PDB entry 6Q73 | X-ray diffraction, 2.21 A resolution | chain A

== Chain A ==
Name: Phosphatidylinositol 4,5-bisphosphate 3-kinase catalytic subunit delta isoform
From: Mus musculus
Notes: EC 2.7.1.153
Reference sequence: O35904 (PK3CD_MOUSE); the construct has insertions or renumbered stretches relative to UniProt, so the offset changes along the chain: 106-507 = UniProt 106-507; 509-1044 = UniProt 508-1043
Chain sequence (940 residues; row label = number of the first residue in the row):
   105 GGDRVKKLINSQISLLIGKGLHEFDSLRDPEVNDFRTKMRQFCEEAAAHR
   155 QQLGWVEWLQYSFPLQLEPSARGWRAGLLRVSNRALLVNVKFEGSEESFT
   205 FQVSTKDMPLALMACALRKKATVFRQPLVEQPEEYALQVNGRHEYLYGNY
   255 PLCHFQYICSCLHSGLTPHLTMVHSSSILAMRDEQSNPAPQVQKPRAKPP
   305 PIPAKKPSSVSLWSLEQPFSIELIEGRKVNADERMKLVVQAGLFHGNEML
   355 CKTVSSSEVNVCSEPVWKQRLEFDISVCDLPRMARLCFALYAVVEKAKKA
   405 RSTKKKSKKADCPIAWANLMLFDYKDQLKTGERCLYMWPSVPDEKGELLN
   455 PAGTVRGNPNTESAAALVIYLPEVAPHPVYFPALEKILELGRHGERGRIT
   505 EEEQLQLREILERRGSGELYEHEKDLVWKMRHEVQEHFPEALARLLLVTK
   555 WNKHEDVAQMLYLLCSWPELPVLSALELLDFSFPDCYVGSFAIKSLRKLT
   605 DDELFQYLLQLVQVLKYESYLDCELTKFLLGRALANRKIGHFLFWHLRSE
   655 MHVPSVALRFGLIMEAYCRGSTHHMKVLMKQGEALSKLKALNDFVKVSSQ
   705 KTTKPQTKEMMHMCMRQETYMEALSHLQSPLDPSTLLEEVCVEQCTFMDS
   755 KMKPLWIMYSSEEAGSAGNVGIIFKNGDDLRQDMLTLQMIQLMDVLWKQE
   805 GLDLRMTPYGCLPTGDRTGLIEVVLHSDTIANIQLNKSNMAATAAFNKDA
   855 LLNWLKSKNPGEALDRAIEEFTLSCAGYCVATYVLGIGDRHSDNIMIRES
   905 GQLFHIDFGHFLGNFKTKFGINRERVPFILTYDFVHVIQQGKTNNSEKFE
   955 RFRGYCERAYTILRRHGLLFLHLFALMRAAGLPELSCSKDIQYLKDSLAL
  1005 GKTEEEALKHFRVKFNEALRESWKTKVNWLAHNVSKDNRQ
Not modelled in the structure: 105-106, 178-186, 294-314, 399-414, 446-451, 518-520, 919-926, 1033-1044
Differences from the reference sequence: expression tag (105); insertion (508)
Swiss-Prot annotation at these positions:
  - region: Phe-751 to Lys-757 (G-loop), Gly-890 to Asn-898 (Catalytic loop), His-909 to Thr-935 (Activation loop)
  - modified residue: Tyr-524 (Phosphotyrosine), Ser-1039 (Phosphoserine)
Ligand contacts: HKK (N-[2-chloranyl-5-(3,6-dihydro-2H-pyran-4-yl)pyridin-3-yl]methanesulfonamide): Met-752, Pro-758, Trp-760, Ile-777, Lys-779, Asp-787, Tyr-813, Ile-825, Glu-826, Val-827, Val-828, Ser-831, Met-900, Phe-908, Ile-910, Asp-911

== Summary ==
Ligands of chain A: compound HKK.
Chain A is Phosphatidylinositol 4,5-bisphosphate 3-kinase catalytic subunit delta isoform (Mus musculus); the
structure, PI3K delta in complex with N[2chloro5(3,6dihydro2Hpyran4yl)pyridin3yl]methanesulfonamide, was
determined by X-ray diffraction (same publication as 6Q6Y and 6Q74).
